Entry 7LGH (electron microscopy, 8.90 A resolution (very low resolution: no residue pairs are listed; an interface is given only as per-side residue counts)); this record covers chains G and T of the 22 polymer chains in the assembly.

== Chain G (and T) ==
Name: Capsid protein
Organism: Escherichia phage Qbeta
Notes: chain T of this document is another copy of the same molecule, construct and numbering; everything in this record applies to it too
UniProtKB: P03615 (CAPSD_BPQBE); residues 0-132 here correspond to UniProt positions 1-133 (UniProt number = residue number + 1)
Sequence (133 residues; numbered 0 to 132; the number before each row is that of its first residue; numbering starts at 0):
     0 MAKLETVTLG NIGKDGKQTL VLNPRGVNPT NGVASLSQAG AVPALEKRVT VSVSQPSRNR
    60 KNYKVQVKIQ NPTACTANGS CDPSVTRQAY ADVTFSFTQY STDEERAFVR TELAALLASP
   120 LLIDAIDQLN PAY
Disordered / not traced: 0
Curated features (UniProtKB/Swiss-Prot):
  - site: Tyr-89 (RNA-binding)

== Interface between chain G and chain T ==
At this resolution (9 A) residue pairs are not listed: 17 residues of chain G and 17 of chain T lie at the interface.

== Summary ==
The chain G/chain T interface involves 17 residues from each chain.
Chain G and chain T are both Capsid protein (Escherichia phage Qbeta); the structure, Asymmetric unit for
phage Qbeta small prolate particle, was determined by electron microscopy together with 7LGE, 7LGF, 7LGG and
7LHD from the same study.
